PDB entry 8QL4 | X-ray diffraction, 1.80 A resolution | chains B and F of the 3 polymer chains in the assembly

Chain B:
Protein: Tubulin beta-2B chain
Source organism: Bos taurus
UniProtKB: Q6B856 (TBB2B_BOVIN); numbering as in UniProt (aligned over 1-445)
Chain sequence (445 residues; row label = number of the first residue in the row):
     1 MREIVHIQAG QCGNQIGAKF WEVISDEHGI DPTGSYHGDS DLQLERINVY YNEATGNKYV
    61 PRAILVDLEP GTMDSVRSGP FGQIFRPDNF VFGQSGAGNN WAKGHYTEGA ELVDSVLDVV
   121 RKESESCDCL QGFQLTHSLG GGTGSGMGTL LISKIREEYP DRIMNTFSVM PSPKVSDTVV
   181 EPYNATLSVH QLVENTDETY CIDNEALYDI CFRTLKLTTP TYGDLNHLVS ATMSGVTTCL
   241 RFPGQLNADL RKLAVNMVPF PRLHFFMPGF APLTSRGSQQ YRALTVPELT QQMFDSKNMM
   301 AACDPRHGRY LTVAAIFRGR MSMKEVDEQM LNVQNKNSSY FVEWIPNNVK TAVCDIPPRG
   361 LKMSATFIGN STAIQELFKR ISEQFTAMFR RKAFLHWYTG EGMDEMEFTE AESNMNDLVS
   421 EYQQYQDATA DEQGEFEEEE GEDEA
Unresolved in the structure: 279-283, 432-445
UniProt features mapped onto this chain:
  - motif: M1 to I4 (MREI motif)
  - binding site (GTP): Q11, E69, S138, G142, T143, G144, N204, N226
  - binding site (Mg(2+)): E69
  - modified residue: S40 (Phosphoserine), T55 (Phosphothreonine), K58 (N6-acetyllysine), S172 (Phosphoserine), T285 (Phosphothreonine), T290 (Phosphothreonine), R318 (Omega-N-methylarginine), E438 (5-glutamyl polyglutamate)
  - cross-link (Glycyl lysine isopeptide (Lys-Gly)): K58 (interchain with G-Cter in ubiquitin), K324 (interchain with G-Cter in ubiquitin)
Small-molecule neighbours:
  - GTP (guanosine-5'-triphosphate): G10, Q11, C12, Q15, I16, D67, G96, A97, G98, N99, N100, S138, G140, G141, G142, T143, G144, S145, V169, P171, V175, S176, E181, N204, L207, Y222, L225, N226
  - Azo-Combretastatin A4 (cis) (IBL): V236, C239, L240, A248, D249, L250, K252, L253, N256, M257, T312, V313, A314, A315, I316, N347, N348, V349, K350, A352, I368

Chain F:
Protein: Designed Ankyrin Repeat Protein (DARPIN) D1
Source organism: synthetic construct
Notes: antibody fragment or engineered binder
Chain sequence (169 residues; each row starts with the number of its first residue):
     1 MRGSHHHHHH GSDLGKKLLE AARAGQDDEV RILMANGADV NATDASGLTP LHLAATYGHL
    61 EIVEVLLKHG ADVNAIDIMG STPLHLAALI GHLEIVEVLL KHGADVNAVD TWGDTPLHLA
   121 AIMGHLEIVE VLLKHGADVN AQDKFGKTAF DISIDNGNED LAEILQKLN
Unresolved in the structure: 1-12, 168-169

How chain B and chain F interact:
Contacting residue pairs - 34 pairs, chain B then chain F:
  P173(B) with M123(F)
  K174(B) with N158(F), hydrogen bond; D160(F), salt bridge
  D177(B) with M123(F); H125(F), salt bridge
  V179(B) with L89(F); I90(F); M123(F), hydrophobic; H125(F)
  R213(B) with E159(F), salt bridge; D160(F), salt bridge; E163(F), salt bridge
  R380(B) with N156(F)
  E383(B) with I122(F); I152(F); N156(F), hydrogen bond
  Q384(B) with I122(F), hydrogen bond (side chain-backbone); M123(F)
  A387(B) with L89(F), hydrophobic
  M388(B) with L89(F), hydrophobic; I90(F), hydrophobic; M123(F), hydrophobic
  R390(B) with W112(F)
  R391(B) with S81(F); L86(F); D110(F), salt bridge; W112(F); D114(F), salt bridge; L119(F)
  A393(B) with I90(F), hydrophobic
  F394(B) with T56(F); Y57(F), hydrophobic; I90(F), hydrophobic
  H396(B) with Y57(F), hydrogen bond
Interface residues without a listed pair, chain B (17 interface residues in all): P182, W397
Interface residues without a listed pair, chain F (21 interface residues in all): G124, F145

Summary:
The interface between chain B and chain F involves 17 residues on one side and 21 on the other; the contacts
include 4 hydrogen bonds and 7 salt bridges. Among the polar pairs are K174(B)-D160(F), D177(B)-H125(F) and
R213(B)-E159(F).
Here chain B is Tubulin beta-2B chain (Bos taurus) and chain F is Designed Ankyrin Repeat Protein (DARPIN) D1
(synthetic construct). Entry 8QL4 (Ultrafast structural transitions in an azobenzene photoswitch at
near-atomic resolution: 349 fs structure) was determined by X-ray diffraction.
